PDB entry 7JZX | electron microscopy, 3.40 A resolution | chains C and M of the 11 polymer chains in the assembly

# Chain C
Molecule: CRISPR-associated endonuclease Cas6/Csy4
Source organism: Pseudomonas aeruginosa
Notes: EC 3.1.-.-
UniProt: Q02MM2 (CAS6_PSEAB); numbering as in UniProt (aligned over 1-187)
Chain sequence (187 residues; row label = number of the first residue in the row):
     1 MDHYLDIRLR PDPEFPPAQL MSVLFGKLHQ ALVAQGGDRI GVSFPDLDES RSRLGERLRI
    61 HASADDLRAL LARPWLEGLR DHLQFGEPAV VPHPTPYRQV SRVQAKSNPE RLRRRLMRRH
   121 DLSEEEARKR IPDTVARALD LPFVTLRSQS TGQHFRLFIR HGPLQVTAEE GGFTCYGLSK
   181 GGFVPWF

# Chain M
Molecule: 61-nt RNA strand
Source organism: Pseudomonas aeruginosa
Sequence (61 nucleotides; row label = number of the first residue in the row):
     1 CUAAGAAAUU CACGGCGGGC UUGAUGUCCG CGUCUACCUG AUUCACUGCC GUAUAGGCAG
    61 C
Differences from the reference sequence: conflict A41 (G1458 in 313291946), A53 (G1446 in 313291946)

# Chain C / chain M interface
Residue-residue contacts (58; chain C residue first):
  Pro-13(C) with C38(M), hydrogen bond to the base
  Glu-14(C) with C38(M), base contact; A41(M), phosphate contact
  Pro-16(C) with A41(M), phosphate contact; U42(M), sugar contact
  Ala-18(C) with U42(M), base contact
  Gln-19(C) with A41(M), hydrogen bond to the phosphate
  His-29(C) with C61(M), salt bridge to the phosphate
  Ser-52(C) with U42(M), base contact
  Arg-102(C) with C58(M), phosphate contact; G60(M), hydrogen bond to the base
  Gln-104(C) with C58(M), hydrogen bond to the base; A59(M), hydrogen bond to the base
  Ser-107(C) with A45(M), hydrogen bond to the sugar; C46(M), phosphate contact
  Asn-108(C) with C46(M), phosphate contact; U47(M), phosphate contact
  Arg-111(C) with C46(M), salt bridge to the phosphate; U47(M), salt bridge to the phosphate; G48(M), base contact
  Arg-114(C) with U47(M), salt bridge to the phosphate; G48(M), salt bridge to the phosphate
  Arg-115(C) with C49(M), salt bridge to the phosphate; C50(M), salt bridge to the phosphate; G51(M), hydrogen bond to the base
  Arg-119(C) with G51(M), salt bridge to the phosphate; U52(M), hydrogen bond to the phosphate; A53(M), salt bridge to the phosphate
  His-120(C) with U52(M), hydrogen bond to the sugar; A53(M), phosphate contact
  Arg-130(C) with U54(M), hydrogen bond to the base
  Val-135(C) with U54(M), sugar contact; A55(M), phosphate contact
  Arg-137(C) with A45(M), base contact
  Ala-138(C) with A45(M), base contact
  Leu-139(C) with A45(M), hydrogen bond to the base
  Phe-143(C) with U42(M), stacking on the base
  Val-144(C) with U42(M), base contact
  Thr-145(C) with U42(M), hydrogen bond to the base
  Ser-148(C) with G60(M), hydrogen bond to the sugar; C61(M), hydrogen bond to the phosphate
  Gln-149(C) with C61(M), hydrogen bond to the phosphate
  Ser-150(C) with C61(M), hydrogen bond to the phosphate
  Thr-151(C) with G60(M), base contact
  Gln-153(C) with C46(M), hydrogen bond to the sugar; U47(M), sugar contact; G60(M), base contact
  His-154(C) with C44(M), hydrogen bond to the base; C46(M), sugar contact
  Phe-155(C) with C46(M), base contact; G60(M), stacking on the base
  Arg-156(C) with U42(M), sugar contact; U43(M), sugar contact; A45(M), salt bridge to the phosphate
  Phe-158(C) with A45(M), base contact
  Thr-174(C) with G60(M), phosphate contact
  Cys-175(C) with G60(M), hydrogen bond to the phosphate
  Tyr-176(C) with G60(M), hydrogen bond to the sugar
Also at the interface, not in a pair above, chain C (40 interface residues in all): Phe-15, Leu-112, Leu-116, Ile-131

# Overview
40 residues of chain C face 20 of chain M across their interface, with 20 hydrogen bonds, 10 salt bridges and
2 aromatic stacking contacts. Polar pairs include Pro-13(C)/C38(M), Arg-102(C)/G60(M) and Gln-104(C)/C58(M).
Here chain C is CRISPR-associated endonuclease Cas6/Csy4 and chain M is a 61-nt RNA strand, both from
Pseudomonas aeruginosa. Entry 7JZX (Cryo-EM structure of CRISPR-Cas surveillance complex with AcrIF7) was
determined by electron microscopy, deposited together with 7JZW and 7JZZ.
